PDB entry 8YJB | electron microscopy, 4.10 A resolution (low resolution: residue-level contacts below are approximate; hydrogen-bond / salt-bridge calls are withheld) | chains G and A of the 12 polymer chains in the assembly

Chain G:
Name: Integrator complex subunit 7
Source organism: Homo sapiens
UniProt: Q9NVH2 (INT7_HUMAN); residue numbers follow UniProt; this construct covers 1-962
Amino-acid sequence (962 residues; each row starts with the number of its first residue):
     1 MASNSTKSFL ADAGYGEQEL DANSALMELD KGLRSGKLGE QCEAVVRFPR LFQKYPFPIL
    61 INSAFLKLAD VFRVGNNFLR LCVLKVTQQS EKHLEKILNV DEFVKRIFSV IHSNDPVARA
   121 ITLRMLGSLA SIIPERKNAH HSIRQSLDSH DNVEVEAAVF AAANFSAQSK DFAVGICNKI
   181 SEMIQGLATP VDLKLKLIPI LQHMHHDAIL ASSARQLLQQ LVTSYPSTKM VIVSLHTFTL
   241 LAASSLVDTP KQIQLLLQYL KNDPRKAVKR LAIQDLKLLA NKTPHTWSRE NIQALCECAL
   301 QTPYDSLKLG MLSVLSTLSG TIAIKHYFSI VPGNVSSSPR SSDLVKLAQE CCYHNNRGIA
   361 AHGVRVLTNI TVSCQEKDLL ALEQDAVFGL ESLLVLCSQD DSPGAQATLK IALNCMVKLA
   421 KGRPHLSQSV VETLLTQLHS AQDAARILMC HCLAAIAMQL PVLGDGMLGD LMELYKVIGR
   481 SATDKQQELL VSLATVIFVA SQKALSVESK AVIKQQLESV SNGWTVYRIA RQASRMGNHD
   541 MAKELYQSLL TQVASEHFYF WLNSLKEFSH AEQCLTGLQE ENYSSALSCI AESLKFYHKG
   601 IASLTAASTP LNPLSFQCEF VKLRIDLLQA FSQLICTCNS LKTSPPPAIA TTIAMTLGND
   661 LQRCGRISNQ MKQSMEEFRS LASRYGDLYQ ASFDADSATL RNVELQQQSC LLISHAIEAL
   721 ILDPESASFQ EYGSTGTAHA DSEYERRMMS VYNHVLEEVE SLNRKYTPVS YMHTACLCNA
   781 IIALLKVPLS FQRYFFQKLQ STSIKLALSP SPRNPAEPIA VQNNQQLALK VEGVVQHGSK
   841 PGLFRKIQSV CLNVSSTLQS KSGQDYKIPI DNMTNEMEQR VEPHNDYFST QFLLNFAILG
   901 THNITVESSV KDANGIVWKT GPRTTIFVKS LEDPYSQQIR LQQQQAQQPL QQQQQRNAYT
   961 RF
Not modelled in the structure: 1-20, 332-336, 653-661, 862-869, 944-962
Swiss-Prot annotation at these positions:
  - modified residue (Phosphoserine): Ser338, Ser809

Chain A:
Name: Integrator complex subunit 1
Source organism: Homo sapiens
UniProt: Q8N201 (INT1_HUMAN); residues 1-2190 here = UniProt positions 1-2190
Amino-acid sequence (2190 residues; numbered 1 to 2190; the number before each row is that of its first residue):
     1 MNRAKPTTVR RPSAAAKPSG HPPPGDFIAL GSKGQANESK TASTLLKPAP SGLPSERKRD
    61 AAAALSSASA LTGLTKRPKL SSTPPLSALG RLAEAAVAEK RAISPSIKEP SVVPIEVLPT
   121 VLLDEIEAAE LEGNDDRIEG VLCGAVKQLK VTRAKPDSTL YLSLMYLAKI KPNIFATEGV
   181 IEALCSLLRR DASINFKAKG NSLVSVLACN LLMAAYEEDE NWPEIFVKVY IEDSLGERIW
   241 VDSPHCKTFV DNIQTAFNTR MPPRSVLLQG EAGRVAGDLG AGSSPHPSLT EEEDSQTELL
   301 IAEEKLSPEQ EGQLMPRYEE LAESVEEYVL DMLRDQLNRR QPIDNVSRNL LRLLTSTCGY
   361 KEVRLLAVQK LEMWLQNPKL TRPAQDLLMS VCMNCNTHGS EDMDVISHLI KIRLKPKVLL
   421 NHFMLCIREL LSAHKDNLGT TIKLVIFNEL SSARNPNNMQ VLYTALQHSS ELAPKFLAMV
   481 FQDLLTNKDD YLRASRALLR EIIKQTKHEI NFQAFCLGLM QERKEPQYLE MEFKERFVVH
   541 ITDVLAVSMM LGITAQVKEA GIAWDKGEKR NLEVLRSFQN QIAAIQRDAV WWLHTVVPSI
   601 SKLAPKDYVH CLHKVLFTEQ PETYYKWDNW PPESDRNFFL RLCSEVPILE DTLMRILVIG
   661 LSRELPLGPA DAMELADHLV KRAAAVQADD VEVLKVGRTQ LIDAVLNLCT YHHPENIQLP
   721 PGYQPPNLAI STLYWKAWPL LLVVAAFNPE NIGLAAWEEY PTLKMLMEMV MTNNYSYPPC
   781 TLTDEETRTE MLNRELQTAQ REKQEILAFE GHLAAASTKQ TITESSSLLL SQLTSLDPQG
   841 PPRRPPPHIL DQVKSLNQSL RLGHLLCRSR NPDFLLHIIQ RQASSQSMPW LADLVQSSEG
   901 SLDVLPVQCL CEFLLHDAVD DAASGEEDDE GESKEQKAKK RQRQQKQRQL LGRLQDLLLG
   961 PKADEQTTCE VLDYFLRRLG SSQVASRVLA MKGLSLVLSE GSLRDGEEKE PPMEEDVGDT
  1021 DVLQGYQWLL RDLPRLPLFD SVRSTTALAL QQAIHMETDP QTISAYLIYL SQHTPVEEQA
  1081 QHSDLALDVA RLVVERSTIM SHLFSKLSPS AASDAVLSAL LSIFSRYVRR MRQSKEGEEV
  1141 YSWSESQDQV FLRWSSGETA TMHILVVHAM VILLTLGPPR ADDSEFQALL DIWFPEEKPL
  1201 PTAFLVDTSE EALLLPDWLK LRMIRSEVLR LVDAALQDLE PQQLLLFVQS FGIPVSSMSK
  1261 LLQFLDQAVA HDPQTLEQNI MDKNYMAHLV EVQHERGASG GQTFHSLLTA SLPPRRDSTE
  1321 APKPKSSPEQ PIGQGRIRVG TQLRVLGPED DLAGMFLQIF PLSPDPRWQS SSPRPVALAL
  1381 QQALGQELAR VVQGSPEVPG ITVRVLQALA TLLSSPHGGA LVMSMHRSHF LACPLLRQLC
  1441 QYQRCVPQDT GFSSLFLKVL LQMLQWLDSP GVEGGPLRAQ LRMLASQASA GRRLSDVRGG
  1501 LLRLAEALAF RQDLEVVSST VRAVIATLRS GEQCSVEPDL ISKVLQGLIE VRSPHLEELL
  1561 TAFFSATADA ASPFPACKPV VVVSSLLLQE EEPLAGGKPG ADGGSLEAVR LGPSSGLLVD
  1621 WLEMLDPEVV SSCPDLQLRL LFSRRKGKGQ AQVPSFRPYL LTLFTHQSSW PTLHQCIRVL
  1681 LGKSREQRFD PSASLDFLWA CIHVPRIWQG RDQRTPQKRR EELVLRVQGP ELISLVELIL
  1741 AEAETRSQDG DTAACSLIQA RLPLLLSCCC GDDESVRKVT EHLSGCIQQW GDSVLGRRCR
  1801 DLLLQLYLQR PELRVPVPEV LLHSEGAASS SVCKLDGLIH RFITLLADTS DSRALENRGA
  1861 DASMACRKLA VAHPLLLLRH LPMIAALLHG RTHLNFQEFR QQNHLSCFLH VLGLLELLQP
  1921 HVFRSEHQGA LWDCLLSFIR LLLNYRKSSR HLAAFINKFV QFIHKYITYN APAAISFLQK
  1981 HADPLHDLSF DNSDLVMLKS LLAGLSLPSR DDRTDRGLDE EGEEESSAGS LPLVSVSLFT
  2041 PLTAAEMAPY MKRLSRGQTV EDLLEVLSDI DEMSRRRPEI LSFFSTNLQR LMSSAEECCR
  2101 NLAFSLALRS MQNSPSIAAA FLPTFMYCLG SQDFEVVQTA LRNLPEYALL CQEHAAVLLH
  2161 RAFLVGMYGQ MDPSAQISEA LRILHMEAVM
Not modelled in the structure: 1-886, 919-937, 999-1022, 1134-1148, 1297-1301, 1311-1388, 1645-1653, 1844-1856, 1998-2042, 2186-2190
Swiss-Prot annotation at these positions:
  - modified residue: Ser13 (Phosphoserine), Lys47 (N6-acetyllysine), Thr83 (Phosphothreonine), Ser87 (Phosphoserine), Ser307 (Phosphoserine), Ser924 (Phosphoserine), Ser1318 (Phosphoserine), Ser1326 (Phosphoserine), Ser1327 (Phosphoserine), Ser1395 (Phosphoserine)
  - natural variant: Arg77 (R77C: In NDCAGF; uncertain significance), Met549 (M549V: In NDCAGF), Ser1784 to Met2190 (deletion: In NDCAGF), Pro1874 (P1874L: In NDCAGF; uncertain significance), Gln1961 to Met2190 (deletion: In NDCAGF), Leu2164 (L2164P: In NDCAGF; uncertain significance)

Interface between chain G and chain A:
Residue-residue contacts (46; chain G residue first):
  Gln145(G) with Gln1713(A)
  Asp148(G) with Arg1714(A)
  Ser149(G) with Gln1713(A)
  His150(G) with Trp1708(A); Gln1709(A); Arg1711(A); Gln1713(A)
  Asp151(G) with Gln1709(A); Gly1710(A)
  Leu187(G) with Leu1661(A); Thr1662(A); Asp1696(A); Ala1700(A)
  Ala188(G) with His1666(A)
  Thr189(G) with His1666(A)
  Pro190(G) with His1666(A)
  Val191(G) with Tyr1659(A)
  Thr223(G) with Ser1655(A)
  Ser224(G) with Ser1655(A); Pro1658(A)
  Tyr225(G) with Tyr1659(A)
  Pro226(G) with Gly1616(A); Phe1656(A)
  Ser227(G) with Tyr1659(A)
  Thr228(G) with Asp1620(A)
  Asn262(G) with Pro1613(A)
  Pro264(G) with Ser1584(A); Ser1614(A); Leu1617(A)
  Arg265(G) with Leu1617(A)
  Pro303(G) with Val1581(A)
  Tyr304(G) with Val1581(A); Val1582(A); Ser1585(A)
  Glu350(G) with Ala1505(A); Glu1506(A); Ala1509(A)
  Tyr353(G) with Val1459(A); Gln1462(A)
  Asn355(G) with Ser1469(A)
  Gln384(G) with Val1459(A)
  Asp385(G) with Val1459(A)
  Phe388(G) with Val1459(A)
  Ser392(G) with Met1463(A)
  Val395(G) with Pro1416(A)
  Gln399(G) with Ala1420(A)
Interface residues without a listed pair, chain G (32 interface residues in all): Asn152, Lys194
Interface residues without a listed pair, chain A (42 interface residues in all): Leu1412, Trp1466, Pro1470, Phe1510, Val1619, Glu1623, Thr1665, His1703, Pro1705

Summary:
32 residues of chain G face 42 of chain A across their interface.
Chain G is Integrator complex subunit 7 and chain A is Integrator complex subunit 1, both from Homo sapiens;
the structure, Cryo-EM structure of the human DSS1-INTAC complex, was determined by electron microscopy.
